Entry 8UWL (electron microscopy, 2.80 A resolution); this record covers chains B and E of the 5 polymer chains in the assembly.

== Chain B ==
Name: G protein subunit q (Gi2-mini-Gq chimera)
Source organism: Homo sapiens
Sequence (246 residues; numbered 1 to 246; the number before each row is that of its first residue):
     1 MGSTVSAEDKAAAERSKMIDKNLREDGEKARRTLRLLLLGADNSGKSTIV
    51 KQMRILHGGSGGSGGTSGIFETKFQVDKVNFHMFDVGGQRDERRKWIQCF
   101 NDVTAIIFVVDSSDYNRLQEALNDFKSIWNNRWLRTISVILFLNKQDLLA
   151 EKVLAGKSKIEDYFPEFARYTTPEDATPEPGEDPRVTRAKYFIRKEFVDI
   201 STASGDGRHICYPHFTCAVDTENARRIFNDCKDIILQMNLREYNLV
Not modelled in the structure: 1-3, 55-66, 89-92

== Chain E ==
Name: Single-chain variable fragment 16 (scFv16)
Source organism: Homo sapiens
Notes: antibody fragment or engineered binder
Sequence (286 residues; each row starts with the number of its first residue; note: 5 numbers in that range are skipped by the numbering (no residue carries them; nothing is unmodelled there); a row labelled like 119A-119Q holds insertion residues (119A, then the next letters in order); numbers below 1 keep their minus sign (Met-37 is residue -37)):
   -37 MLLVNQSHQGFNKEHTSKMVSAIVLYVLLAAAAHSAFADVQLVESGGGLV
    13 QPGGSRKLSCSASGFAFSSFGMHWVRQAPEKGLEWVAYISSGSGTIYYAD
    63 TVKGRFTISRDDPKNTLFLQMTSLRSEDTAMYYCVRSIYYYGSSPFDFWG
   113 QGTTLTV
119A-119Q SSGGGGSGGGGSGGGGS
   125 DIVMTQATSSVPVTPGESVSISCRSSKSLLHSNGNTYLYWFLQRPGQSPQ
   175 LLIYRMSNLASGVPDRFSGSGSGTAFTLTISRLEAEDVGVYYCMQHLEYP
   225 LTFGAGTKLELK
Not modelled in the structure: -37 to 1, 119A-119Q, 236
Disulfide bonds: Cys22-Cys96, Cys147-Cys217

== Interface between chain B and chain E ==
Contacting residue pairs (18):
  Thr4(B) with His155(E)
  Val5(B) with His155(E)
  Ser6(B) with His155(E); Tyr161(E), hydrogen bond
  Glu8(B) with Tyr161(E); Tyr163(E), hydrogen bond; Arg179(E), salt bridge; His220(E), salt bridge
  Asp9(B) with Asn157(E), hydrogen bond
  Ala11(B) with Tyr101(E), hydrophobic
  Ala12(B) with Tyr101(E)
  Glu14(B) with Ser52(E), hydrogen bond; Ser53(E); Gly56(E); Thr57(E)
  Arg15(B) with Ile100(E); Tyr101(E)
  Met18(B) with Ser53(E)
Also at the interface, not in a pair above, chain B (12 interface residues in all): Ala7, Lys10
Also at the interface, not in a pair above, chain E (18 interface residues in all): Gly54, Tyr59, Tyr102, Pro107, Leu221, Tyr223

== Summary ==
12 residues of chain B face 18 of chain E across their interface, with 4 hydrogen bonds and 2 salt bridges.
Among the polar pairs are Glu8(B)-Arg179(E), Glu8(B)-His220(E) and Ser6(B)-Tyr161(E).
Chain B is G protein subunit q (Gi2-mini-Gq chimera) and chain E is Single-chain variable fragment 16
(scFv16), both from Homo sapiens; the structure, 5-HT2AR bound to Lisuride in complex with a mini-Gq protein
and an active-state stabilizing single-chain variable ..., was determined by electron microscopy, deposited
together with 8V6U.
